PDB entry 7CRH | electron microscopy, 3.30 A resolution | chains B and N of the 5 polymer chains in the assembly

== Chain B ==
Protein: Guanine nucleotide-binding protein G(I)/G(S)/G(T) subunit beta-1
Organism: Homo sapiens
UniProtKB: P62873 (GBB1_HUMAN); numbering as in UniProt (aligned over 2-340)
Sequence (356 residues; row label = number of the first residue in the row; numbers below 1 keep their minus sign (Met-15 is residue -15)):
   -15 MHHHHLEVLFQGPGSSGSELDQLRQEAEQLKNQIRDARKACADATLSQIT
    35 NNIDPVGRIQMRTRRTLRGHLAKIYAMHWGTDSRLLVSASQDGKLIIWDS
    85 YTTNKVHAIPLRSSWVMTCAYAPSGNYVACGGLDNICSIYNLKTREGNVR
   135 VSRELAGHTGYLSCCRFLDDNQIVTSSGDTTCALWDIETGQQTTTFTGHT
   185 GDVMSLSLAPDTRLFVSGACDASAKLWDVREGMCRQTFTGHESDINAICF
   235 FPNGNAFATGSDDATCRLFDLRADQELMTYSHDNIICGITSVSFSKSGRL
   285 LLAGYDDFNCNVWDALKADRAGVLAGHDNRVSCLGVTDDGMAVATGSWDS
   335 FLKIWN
Not modelled in the structure: -15 to 0
Differences from the reference sequence: initiating methionine (-15); expression tag (-14 to 1)
Curated features (UniProtKB/Swiss-Prot):
  - modified residue: Ser2 (N-acetylserine), His266 (Phosphohistidine)
  - natural variant: Leu30 (L30F: In MRD42; uncertain significance), Arg52 (R52G: In MRD42), Gly64 (G64V: In MRD42), Asp76 (D76E: In MRD42; D76G: In MRD42), Gly77 (G77S: In MRD42), Lys78 (K78R: In MRD42), Ile80 (I80N: In MRD42; I80T: In MRD42), His91 (H91R: In MRD42; uncertain significance), Ala92 (A92T: In MRD42), Pro94 (P94S: In MRD42), Leu95 (L95P: In MRD42), Arg96 (R96L: In MRD42), 5 further natural variant entries in UniProt

== Chain N ==
Protein: Nanobody35
Organism: Lama glama
Notes: antibody fragment or engineered binder
Sequence (156 residues; numbered -21 to 134; the number before each row is that of its first residue; numbers below 1 keep their minus sign (Met-21 is residue -21)):
   -21 MKYLLPTAAAGLLLLAAQPAMAQVQLQESGGGLVQPGGSLRLSCAASGFT
    29 FSNYKMNWVRQAPGKGLEWVSDISQSGASISYTGSVKGRFTISRDNAKNT
    79 LYLQMNSLKPEDTAVYYCARCPAPFTRDCFDVTSTTYAYRGQGTQVTVSS
   129 HHHHHH
Not modelled in the structure: -21 to 0, 129-134
Disulfides: Cys22-Cys96, Cys99-Cys107

== Chain B / chain N interface ==
Residue-residue contacts - 16 pairs, chain B then chain N:
  Arg8(B) with Gln120(N), hydrogen bond
  Cys204(B) with Tyr117(N)
  Asp205(B) with Ala116(N)
  Ala206(B) with Tyr117(N)
  Thr223(B) with Gln1(N), hydrogen bond
  Glu226(B) with Gly26(N); Phe27(N); Thr28(N); Tyr32(N), hydrogen bond; Arg98(N), hydrogen bond (backbone-side chain); Tyr117(N)
  Ser227(B) with Pro100(N); Tyr117(N)
  Asp228(B) with Tyr117(N)
  Asp246(B) with Pro102(N)
  Ile270(B) with Phe103(N), hydrophobic
Interface residues without a listed pair, chain B (14 interface residues in all): Lys15, Gly224, His225, Asp247

== Summary ==
14 residues of chain B face 12 of chain N across their interface; the contacts include 4 hydrogen bonds. Polar
contacts include Arg8(B)-Gln120(N), Thr223(B)-Gln1(N) and Glu226(B)-Tyr32(N).
Chain B is Guanine nucleotide-binding protein G(I)/G(S)/G(T) subunit beta-1 (Homo sapiens) and chain N is
Nanobody35 (Lama glama); the structure, Cryo-EM structure of SKF83959 bound dopamine receptor DRD1-Gs
signaling complex, was determined by electron microscopy together with 7CKW, 7CKX, 7CKY and 7CKZ from the same
study.
